6QVE - chains W and G of the 5 polymer chains in the assembly; structure by electron microscopy, 3.70 A resolution.

[Chain W]
Name: Predicted protein
Organism: Naegleria gruberi
UniProtKB: D2VJG4 (D2VJG4_NAEGR); residue numbers follow UniProt; this construct covers 621-788
Chain sequence (187 residues; row label = number of the first residue in the row):
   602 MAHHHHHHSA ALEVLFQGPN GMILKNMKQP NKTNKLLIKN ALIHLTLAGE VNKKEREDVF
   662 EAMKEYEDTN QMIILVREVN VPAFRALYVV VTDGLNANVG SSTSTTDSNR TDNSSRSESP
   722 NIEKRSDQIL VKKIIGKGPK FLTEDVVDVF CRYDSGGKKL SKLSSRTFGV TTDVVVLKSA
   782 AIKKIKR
Unresolved in the structure: 602-633, 693-731, 738, 781-788
Differences from the reference sequence: initiating methionine (602); expression tag (603-620)

[Chain G]
Name: Beta1-tubulin
Organism: Homo sapiens
UniProtKB: A0A2K5HGL3 (A0A2K5HGL3_COLAP); the author numbering skips numbers that UniProt does not, so the offset changes along the chain: 1-44 = UniProt 1-44; 47-360 = UniProt 45-358; 369-454 = UniProt 359-444
Chain sequence (444 residues; numbered 1 to 454; 10 numbers in that range are skipped by the numbering (no residue carries them; nothing is unmodelled there); the number before each row is that of its first residue):
     1 MREIVHIQAG QCGNQIGAKF WEVISDEHGI DPTGTYHGDS DLQL
    47 DRISVYYNEA TGGKYVPRAI LVDLEPGTMD SVRSGPFGQI FRPDNFVFGQ SGAGNNWAKG
   107 HYTEGAELVD SVLDVVRKEA ESCDCLQGFQ LTHSLGGGTG SGMGTLLISK IREEYPDRIM
   167 NTFSVVPSPK VSDTVVEPYN ATLSVHQLVE NTDETYCIDN EALYDICFRT LKLTTPTYGD
   227 LNHLVSATMS GVTTCLRFPG QLNADLRKLA VNMVPFPRLH FFMPGFAPLT SRGSQQYRAL
   287 TVPELTQQVF DAKNMMAACD PRHGRYLTVA AVFRGRMSMK EVDEQMLNVQ NKNSSYFVEW
   347 IPNNVKTAVC DIPP
   369 RGLKMAVTFI GNSTAIQELF KRISEQFTAM FRRKAFLHWY TGEGMDEMEF TEAESNMNDL
   429 VSEYQQYQDA TAEEEEDFGE EAEEEA
Unresolved in the structure: 441-454
Ligand contacts:
  - GDP (guanosine-5'-diphosphate): Gly-10, Gln-11, Cys-12, Gln-15, Ala-99, Gly-142, Gly-143, Gly-144, Thr-145, Gly-146, Val-171, Glu-183, Asn-206, Tyr-224, Asn-228
  - GTP (guanosine-5'-triphosphate): Gln-247, Leu-248, Lys-254
  - taxol (TA1): Lys-19, Glu-22, Val-23, Asp-26, Glu-27, Asp-226, His-229, Ala-233, Ser-236, Leu-275, Thr-276, Arg-278, Gln-281, Pro-360, Arg-369, Gly-370, Leu-371

[Chain W / chain G interface]
Contacting residue pairs (21; chain W residue first):
  Leu-637(W) with Arg-158(G); Glu-159(G); Pro-162(G), hydrophobic
  Leu-638(W) with Pro-162(G), hydrophobic; Asp-163(G)
  Lys-640(W) with Glu-159(G), salt bridge
  Asn-641(W) with Glu-159(G); Glu-160(G), hydrogen bond (side chain-backbone)
  His-645(W) with Glu-160(G), salt bridge
  Arg-753(W) with Asp-163(G), salt bridge
  Asp-755(W) with Arg-164(G), salt bridge
  Ser-756(W) with Tyr-161(G); Pro-162(G); Asp-163(G), hydrogen bond; Arg-164(G)
  Gly-757(W) with Ala-126(G); Tyr-161(G); Arg-164(G)
  Gly-758(W) with Glu-127(G)
  Lys-759(W) with Arg-123(G); Glu-127(G), salt bridge
Other interface residues (no listed pair), chain G (11 interface residues in all): Leu-132

[Overview]
Chain W and chain G each contribute 11 residues to their interface; the contacts include 2 hydrogen bonds and
5 salt bridges. Among the polar pairs are Lys-640(W)/Glu-159(G), His-645(W)/Glu-160(G) and
Arg-753(W)/Asp-163(G). Bound to chain G: GTP, GDP and taxol.
Here chain W is Predicted protein (Naegleria gruberi) and chain G is Beta1-tubulin (Homo sapiens). Entry 6QVE
(NgCKK (Naegleria Gruberi CKK) decorated 14pf taxol-GDP microtubule) was determined by electron microscopy
(same publication as 6QUS, 6QUY and 6QVJ).
